PDB entry 6Y1C | X-ray diffraction, 1.41 A resolution | chains A and B

Chain A (and B):
Protein: R-specific alcohol dehydrogenase
From: Lactobacillus brevis
Notes: chain B of this document is another copy of the same molecule, construct and numbering; everything in this record applies to it too
Reference sequence: Q84EX5 (Q84EX5_LACBR); residues 1-251 here correspond to UniProt positions 2-252 (UniProt number = residue number + 1)
Sequence (262 residues; numbered -10 to 251; the number before each row is that of its first residue; numbers below 1 keep their minus sign (Met-10 is residue -10)):
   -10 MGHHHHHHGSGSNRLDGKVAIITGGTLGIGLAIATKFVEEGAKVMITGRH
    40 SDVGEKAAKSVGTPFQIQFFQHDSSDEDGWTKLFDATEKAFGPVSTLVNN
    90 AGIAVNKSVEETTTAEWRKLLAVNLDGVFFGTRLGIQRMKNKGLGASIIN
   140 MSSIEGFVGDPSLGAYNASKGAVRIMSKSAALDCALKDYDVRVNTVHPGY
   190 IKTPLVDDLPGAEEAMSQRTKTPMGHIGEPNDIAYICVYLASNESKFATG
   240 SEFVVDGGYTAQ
Unresolved in the structure: -10 to 0
Sequence notes: initiating methionine (-10); expression tag (-9 to 0); engineered mutation Phe54 (Asp55 in Q84EX5)
Ion coordination: Mg2+: Gln251 (shared with Gln251(B) of chain B)

Interface between chain A and chain B:
Residue-residue contacts (88):
  Glu66(A) - Thr103(B)  hydrogen bond
  Ser97(A) - Asp172(B)
  Val98(A) - Phe118(B)
  Val98(A) - Arg122(B)
  Val98(A) - Met165(B)  hydrophobic
  Glu99(A) - Arg122(B)
  Glu99(A) - Ile125(B)
  Glu99(A) - Gln126(B)
  Glu99(A) - Lys129(B)  salt bridge
  Glu99(A) - Tyr178(B)  hydrogen bond
  Glu100(A) - Lys176(B)  salt bridge
  Thr101(A) - Phe118(B)
  Thr101(A) - Arg122(B)  hydrogen bond (backbone-side chain)
  Thr102(A) - Arg122(B)
  Thr103(A) - Glu66(B)  hydrogen bond
  Thr103(A) - Phe119(B)
  Thr103(A) - Arg122(B)  hydrogen bond
  Trp106(A) - Leu114(B)  hydrophobic
  Trp106(A) - Asp115(B)  hydrogen bond
  Trp106(A) - Phe118(B)  hydrophobic
  Trp106(A) - Met165(B)  hydrophobic
  Arg107(A) - Asp115(B)  salt bridge
  Arg107(A) - Phe119(B)
  Leu110(A) - Leu114(B)  hydrophobic
  Leu114(A) - Trp106(B)  hydrophobic
  Leu114(A) - Leu110(B)  hydrophobic
  Leu114(A) - Leu114(B)  hydrophobic
  Asp115(A) - Trp106(B)  hydrogen bond
  Asp115(A) - Arg107(B)  salt bridge
  Phe118(A) - Val98(B)
  Phe118(A) - Thr101(B)
  Phe118(A) - Trp106(B)  hydrophobic
  Phe119(A) - Thr103(B)
  Phe119(A) - Arg107(B)
  Arg122(A) - Val98(B)
  Arg122(A) - Glu99(B)
  Arg122(A) - Thr101(B)  hydrogen bond (side chain-backbone)
  Arg122(A) - Thr102(B)
  Arg122(A) - Thr103(B)  hydrogen bond
  Ile125(A) - Glu99(B)
  Gln126(A) - Glu99(B)
  Lys129(A) - Glu99(B)  salt bridge
  Glu144(A) - Ile164(B)
  Gly145(A) - Ile164(B)
  Phe146(A) - Ile164(B)
  Val147(A) - Ile164(B)
  Gly148(A) - Lys167(B)
  Gly148(A) - Ser168(B)
  Gly148(A) - Leu171(B)
  Asp149(A) - Ser168(B)  hydrogen bond (backbone-side chain)
  Pro150(A) - Ser168(B)
  Pro150(A) - Asp172(B)
  Pro150(A) - Leu175(B)  hydrophobic
  Gly153(A) - Met165(B)
  Gly153(A) - Ser168(B)
  Asn156(A) - Ile164(B)
  Asn156(A) - Ser168(B)  hydrogen bond
  Ala157(A) - Ala161(B)
  Ala157(A) - Met165(B)  hydrophobic
  Gly160(A) - Gly160(B)
  Gly160(A) - Ala161(B)
  Gly160(A) - Ile164(B)
  Ala161(A) - Ala157(B)
  Ala161(A) - Gly160(B)
  Ala161(A) - Ala161(B)
  Arg163(A) - Arg163(B)
  Ile164(A) - Glu144(B)
  Ile164(A) - Gly145(B)
  Ile164(A) - Val147(B)
  Ile164(A) - Asn156(B)
  Ile164(A) - Gly160(B)
  Ile164(A) - Arg163(B)
  Met165(A) - Val98(B)  hydrophobic
  Met165(A) - Trp106(B)  hydrophobic
  Met165(A) - Gly153(B)
  Met165(A) - Ala157(B)  hydrophobic
  Lys167(A) - Gly148(B)
  Ser168(A) - Gly148(B)
  Ser168(A) - Asp149(B)  hydrogen bond (side chain-backbone)
  Ser168(A) - Pro150(B)
  Ser168(A) - Gly153(B)
  Ser168(A) - Asn156(B)  hydrogen bond
  Leu171(A) - Gly148(B)
  Asp172(A) - Ser97(B)
  Asp172(A) - Pro150(B)
  Leu175(A) - Pro150(B)  hydrophobic
  Lys176(A) - Glu100(B)  salt bridge
  Tyr178(A) - Glu99(B)  hydrogen bond
Interface residues without a listed pair, chain A (44 interface residues in all): Thr121, Leu152, Ala169
Interface residues without a listed pair, chain B (44 interface residues in all): Thr121, Phe146, Leu152, Ala169
From the paper, about this interface:
  - residue pairs: Phe54(A)-Phe54(B)
  - interface residues, chain A: Thr52(A), Pro53(A)

In short:
The chain A/chain B interface involves 44 residues from each chain, with 14 hydrogen bonds and 6 salt bridges.
Polar pairs include Glu99(A)-Lys129(B), Glu100(A)-Lys176(B) and Arg107(A)-Asp115(B). The paper describes a
contact between Phe54(A) and Phe54(B). The paper reports interface residues Thr52(A) and Pro53(A).
Chain A and chain B are both R-specific alcohol dehydrogenase (Lactobacillus brevis); the structure, X-ray
structure of Lactobacillus brevis alcohol dehydrogenase mutant D54F, was determined by X-ray diffraction
together with 7A2B, 6Y0Z and 6Y10 from the same study.
